6CCB - chains C and D of the 4 polymer chains in the assembly; structure by X-ray diffraction, 6.50 A resolution (low resolution: residue-level contacts below are approximate; hydrogen-bond / salt-bridge calls are withheld).

== Chain C ==
Molecule: Glycoprotein 120
Organism: Human immunodeficiency virus 1
UniProt: B2YFS0 (B2YFS0_9HIV1); the construct lacks a stretch of the UniProt sequence and is renumbered around it, so the offset changes along the chain: 31-135 = UniProt 29-133; 138-184 = UniProt 134-180; 188-309 = UniProt 185-306; 312-321 = UniProt 307-316; 2 more segments
Chain sequence (486 residues; each row starts with the number of its first residue; note: 19 numbers in that range are skipped by the numbering (no residue carries them; nothing is unmodelled there); a row labelled like 184A-184D holds insertion residues (184A, then the next letters in order)):
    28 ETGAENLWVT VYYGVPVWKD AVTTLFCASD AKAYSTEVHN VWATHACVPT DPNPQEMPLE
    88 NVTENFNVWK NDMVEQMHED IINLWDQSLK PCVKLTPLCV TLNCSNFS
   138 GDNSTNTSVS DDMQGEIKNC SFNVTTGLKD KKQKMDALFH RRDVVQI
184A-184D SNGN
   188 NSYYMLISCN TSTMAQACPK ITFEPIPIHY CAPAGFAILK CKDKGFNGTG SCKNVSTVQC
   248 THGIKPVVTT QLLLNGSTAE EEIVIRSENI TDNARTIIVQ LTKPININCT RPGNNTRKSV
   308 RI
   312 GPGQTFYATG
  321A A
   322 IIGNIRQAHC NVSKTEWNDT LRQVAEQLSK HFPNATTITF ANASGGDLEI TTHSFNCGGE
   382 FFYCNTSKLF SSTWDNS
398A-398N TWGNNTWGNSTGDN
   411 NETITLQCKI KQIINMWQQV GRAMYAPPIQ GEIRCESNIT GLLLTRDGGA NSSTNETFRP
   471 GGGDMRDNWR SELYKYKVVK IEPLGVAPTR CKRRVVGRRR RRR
Not modelled in the structure: 28-33, 138-151, 184A-184D, 398A-398N, 506-513
Cystine bridges: Cys54-Cys74, Cys119-Cys205, Cys126-Cys196, Cys131-Cys157, Cys218-Cys247, Cys228-Cys239, Cys296-Cys331, Cys378-Cys445, Cys385-Cys418
Covalent attachments: N-acetylglucosamine (NAG) linked to Asn88, Asn130, Asn156, Asn160, Asn197, Asn234, Asn241, Asn276, Asn295, Asn301, Asn339, Asn363, Asn386, Asn448; glycan linked to Asn262, Asn332
Sequence notes: expression tag (28-30, 507-513); engineered mutation Asn295 (Thr292 in B2YFS0), Thr297 (Ile294 in B2YFS0), Cys501 (Ala499 in B2YFS0)

== Chain D ==
Molecule: 10-1074 FAB heavy chain
Organism: Homo sapiens
Notes: antibody fragment or engineered binder
Chain sequence (237 residues; numbered 0 to 217 plus 19 insertion-coded residues; the number before each row is that of its first residue; a row labelled like 82A-82C holds insertion residues (82A, then the next letters in order); numbering starts at 0):
     0 GQVQLQESGP GLVKPSETLS VTCSVSGDSM NNYYWTWIRQ SPGKGLEWIG YISDRESATY
    60 NPSLNSRVVI SRDTSKNQLS LKL
82A-82C NSV
    83 TPADTAVYYC ATARRGQR
100A-100P IYGVVSFGEFFYYYSM
   101 DVWGKGTTVT VSSASTKGPS VFPLAPSSKS TSGGTAALGC LVKDYFPEPV TVSWNSGALT
   161 SGVHTFPAVL QSSGLYSLSS VVTVPSSSLG TQTYICNVNH KPSNTKVDKR VEPKSCD
Not modelled in the structure: 0, 130-134, 217
Cystine bridges: Cys22-Cys92, Cys140-Cys196

== How chain C and chain D interact ==
Pairs across the interface (7):
  Asn325(C) with Tyr100B(D)
  Arg327(C) with Tyr100B(D); Gly100C(D); Glu100I(D)
  Gln328(C) with Phe100G(D)
  His330(C) with Phe100G(D)
  Gln417(C) with Phe100G(D)
Also at the interface, not in a pair above, chain C (7 interface residues in all): Ala329, Thr415
Also at the interface, not in a pair above, chain D (5 interface residues in all): Val100D

== Overview ==
Chain C and chain D form an interface of 7 and 5 residues respectively. Covalently linked N-acetylglucosamine:
at Asn88(C), Asn130(C), Asn156(C), Asn160(C), Asn197(C) and Asn234(C) and 10 more.
Here chain C is Glycoprotein 120 (Human immunodeficiency virus 1) and chain D is 10-1074 FAB heavy chain (Homo
sapiens). Entry 6CCB (Crystal structure of 253-11 SOSIP trimer in complex with 10-1074 Fab) was determined by
X-ray diffraction.
